3LXC - chains A and B; structure by X-ray diffraction, 2.35 A resolution.

Chain A (and B):
Protein: Alpha-galactosidase A
From: Homo sapiens
Notes: EC 3.2.1.22; chain B of this document is another copy of the same molecule, construct and numbering; everything in this record applies to it too
UniProtKB: P06280 (AGAL_HUMAN); residue numbers follow UniProt; this construct covers 32-429
Amino-acid sequence (404 residues; numbered 32 to 435; the number before each row is that of its first residue):
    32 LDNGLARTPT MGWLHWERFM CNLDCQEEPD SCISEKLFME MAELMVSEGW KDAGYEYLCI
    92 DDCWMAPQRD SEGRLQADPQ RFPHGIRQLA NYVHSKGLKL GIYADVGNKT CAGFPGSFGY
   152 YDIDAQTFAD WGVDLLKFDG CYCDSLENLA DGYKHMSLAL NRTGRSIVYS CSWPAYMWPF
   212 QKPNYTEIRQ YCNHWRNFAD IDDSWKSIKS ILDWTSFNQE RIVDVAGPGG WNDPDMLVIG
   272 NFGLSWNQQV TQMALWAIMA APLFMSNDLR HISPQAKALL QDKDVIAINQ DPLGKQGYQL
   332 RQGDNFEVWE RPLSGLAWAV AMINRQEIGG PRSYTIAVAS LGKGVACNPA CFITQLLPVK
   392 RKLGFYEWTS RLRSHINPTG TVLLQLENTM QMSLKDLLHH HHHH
Not modelled in the structure: 423-435 (chain B: 422-435)
Differences from the reference sequence: engineered mutation Ser203 (Glu in P06280), Ala206 (Leu in P06280); expression tag (430-435)
Swiss-Prot annotation at these positions:
  - active site: Asp170 (Nucleophile), Asp231 (Proton donor)
  - glycosylation (N-linked (GlcNAc...) asparagine): Asn139, Asn192, Asn215
  - natural variant: Leu32 (L32P: In FD), Asp33 (D33G: In FD; uncertain significance), Asn34 (N34S: In FD), Gly35 (G35E: In FD; uncertain significance; G35R: In FD), Leu36 (L36W: In FD), Pro40 (P40L: In FD; P40S: In FD), Met42 (M42L: In FD; M42T: In FD; M42V: In FD), Gly43 (G43R: In FD), Leu45 to His46 (sequence variant, change not given here; In FD), Leu45 (L45P: In FD), His46 (H46P: In FD; H46R: In FD; H46Y: In FD), Trp47 (W47G: In FD; W47R: In FD), 140 further natural variant entries in UniProt
Disulfides: Cys52-Cys94, Cys56-Cys63, Cys142-Cys172, Cys202-Cys223, Cys378-Cys382
Glycans and other covalent adducts: N-acetylglucosamine (NAG) linked to Asn139, Asn192, Asn215
What the authors report for this chain:
  - mutagenesis - E203S/L206A: decreased catalytic activity

How chain A and chain B interact:
Contacting residue pairs (49; chain A residue first):
  Glu48(A) - Ile359(B)
  Glu48(A) - Gly360(B)  hydrogen bond (backbone-backbone)
  Arg49(A) - Gly360(B)
  Arg49(A) - Gly361(B)  hydrogen bond (backbone-backbone)
  Met51(A) - Gln357(B)
  Met51(A) - Ile359(B)  hydrophobic
  Met51(A) - Gly360(B)
  Glu58(A) - Arg404(B)  salt bridge
  Glu59(A) - Ser364(B)
  Glu59(A) - His406(B)  salt bridge
  Asp233(A) - Glu358(B)
  Asp233(A) - Ile359(B)
  Asp234(A) - Glu358(B)  hydrogen bond (backbone-backbone)
  Ser235(A) - Glu358(B)
  Phe273(A) - Ser276(B)  hydrogen bond (backbone-side chain)
  Phe273(A) - Asn278(B)  hydrogen bond (backbone-side chain)
  Phe273(A) - Gly360(B)
  Phe273(A) - Gly361(B)
  Phe273(A) - Pro362(B)
  Phe273(A) - Asn408(B)
  Phe273(A) - Pro409(B)
  Phe273(A) - Thr410(B)
  Gly274(A) - Ser276(B)
  Gly274(A) - Gln279(B)  hydrogen bond (backbone-side chain)
  Leu275(A) - Ser276(B)
  Ser276(A) - Phe273(B)  hydrogen bond (side chain-backbone)
  Ser276(A) - Gly274(B)
  Ser276(A) - Leu275(B)
  Ser276(A) - Ser276(B)
  Asn278(A) - Phe273(B)
  Gln279(A) - Gly274(B)  hydrogen bond (side chain-backbone)
  Glu358(A) - Asp233(B)
  Glu358(A) - Asp234(B)  hydrogen bond (backbone-backbone)
  Glu358(A) - Ser235(B)
  Ile359(A) - Glu48(B)
  Ile359(A) - Met51(B)  hydrophobic
  Gly360(A) - Glu48(B)  hydrogen bond (backbone-backbone)
  Gly360(A) - Arg49(B)
  Gly360(A) - Met51(B)
  Gly360(A) - Phe273(B)
  Gly361(A) - Arg49(B)  hydrogen bond (backbone-backbone)
  Gly361(A) - Phe273(B)
  Pro362(A) - Phe273(B)
  Ser364(A) - Glu59(B)
  Arg404(A) - Glu58(B)  salt bridge
  His406(A) - Glu59(B)  salt bridge
  Asn408(A) - Phe273(B)
  Pro409(A) - Phe273(B)
  Thr410(A) - Phe273(B)
Interface residues without a listed pair, chain A (27 interface residues in all): Ile232, Gln357
Interface residues without a listed pair, chain B (27 interface residues in all): Ile232

Summary:
Chain A and chain B each contribute 27 residues to their interface, with 11 hydrogen bonds and 4 salt bridges.
Polar pairs include Glu58(A)-Arg404(B), Glu59(A)-His406(B) and Phe273(A)-Ser276(B). Covalently linked
N-acetylglucosamine: at Asn139(A), Asn192(A) and Asn215(A). UniProt lists active-site residues Asp170(A) and
Asp231(A) on chain A. From the paper: E203S/L206A of chain A reduce catalytic activity.
Both chains are Alpha-galactosidase A (Homo sapiens). Entry 3LXC (Interconversion of Human Lysosomal Enzyme
Specificities) was determined by X-ray diffraction, deposited together with 3LX9, 3LXA and 3LXB.
